3R6G - chains A and B of the 3 polymer chains in the assembly; structure by X-ray diffraction, 2.07 A resolution.

# Chain A
Name: Caspase-2 subunit p18
From: Homo sapiens
Notes: EC 3.4.22.55
Reference sequence: P42575 (CASP2_HUMAN); numbering as in UniProt (aligned over 175-333)
Chain sequence (160 residues; row label = number of the first residue in the row):
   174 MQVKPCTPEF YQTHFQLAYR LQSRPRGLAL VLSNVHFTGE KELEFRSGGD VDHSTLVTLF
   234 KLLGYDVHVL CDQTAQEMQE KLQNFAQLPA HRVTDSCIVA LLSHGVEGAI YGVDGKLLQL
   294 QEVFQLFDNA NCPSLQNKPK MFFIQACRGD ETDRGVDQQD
Disordered / not traced: 213-214, 333
Differences from the reference sequence: expression tag (174)
Swiss-Prot annotation at these positions:
  - active site: His277, Cys320
  - mutagenesis: Cys320 (C320S: Loss of function)
From the paper describing this entry:
  - binding site for Peptide Inhibitor (ACE)VDVAD-CHO: Arg219, His277, Gly278, Gln318, Cys320
  - conformationally variable residues (side-chain flip): Glu217
  - catalytic residues: Cys320

# Chain B
Name: Caspase-2 subunit p12
From: Homo sapiens
Notes: EC 3.4.22.55
Reference sequence: P42575 (CASP2_HUMAN); numbering as in UniProt (aligned over 349-452)
Chain sequence (112 residues; row label = number of the first residue in the row):
   349 GKEKLPKMRL PTRSDMICGY ACLKGTAAMR NTKRGSWYIE ALAQVFSERA CDMHVADMLV
   409 KVNALIKDRE GYAPGTEFHR CKEMSEYCST LCRHLYLFPG HPPTLEHHHH HH
Disordered / not traced: 349-354, 452-460
Differences from the reference sequence: expression tag (453-460)
Swiss-Prot annotation at these positions:
  - natural variant: Gln392 to Thr452 (deletion: In MRT80)
  - mutagenesis: Ala369 (A369T: Loss of function)
From the paper describing this entry:
  - binding site for Peptide Inhibitor (ACE)VDVAD-CHO: Ala376, Arg378, Asn379, Thr380, Trp385, Arg417, Glu418, Tyr420
  - specificity-determining residues: Arg378, Thr380, Tyr420
  - mutagenesis - T380A, Y420A: decreased catalytic activity on Ac-VDVAD-AFC
  - conformationally variable residues (loop rearrangement): Thr380, Tyr420
  - mutagenesis - T380A/Y420A: abolished catalytic activity on pentapeptide substrate

# Chain A / chain B interface
Residue-residue contacts (131):
  Gln175(A) - Ser395(B)
  Val176(A) - Ser395(B)
  Val176(A) - Pro447(B)  hydrophobic
  Lys177(A) - Ser395(B)
  Lys177(A) - Cys399(B)
  Lys177(A) - Pro447(B)
  Pro178(A) - Cys399(B)
  Pro178(A) - Pro447(B)
  Cys179(A) - Cys399(B)
  Cys179(A) - Phe446(B)  hydrophobic
  Cys179(A) - Pro447(B)  hydrogen bond (backbone-backbone)
  Cys179(A) - His449(B)
  Pro181(A) - His449(B)
  Phe183(A) - Cys399(B)
  Phe183(A) - Asp400(B)
  Phe183(A) - Tyr444(B)  hydrophobic
  Tyr184(A) - Phe446(B)  hydrophobic
  Tyr184(A) - His449(B)
  His187(A) - Tyr444(B)
  Phe188(A) - Phe446(B)  hydrophobic
  Gln189(A) - Arg441(B)  hydrogen bond (backbone-side chain)
  Leu190(A) - Arg441(B)
  Leu190(A) - His442(B)
  Ala191(A) - Arg441(B)  hydrogen bond (backbone-side chain)
  Ala191(A) - His442(B)
  Ala191(A) - Tyr444(B)  hydrophobic
  Tyr192(A) - Asp363(B)  hydrogen bond
  Tyr192(A) - Leu439(B)
  Tyr192(A) - Cys440(B)  hydrogen bond (side chain-backbone)
  Tyr192(A) - Arg441(B)
  Tyr192(A) - His442(B)  hydrogen bond (backbone-backbone)
  Leu194(A) - Leu443(B)  hydrophobic
  Leu194(A) - Tyr444(B)
  Leu194(A) - Leu445(B)  hydrophobic
  Leu194(A) - Phe446(B)
  Gln195(A) - Phe446(B)
  Gln195(A) - His449(B)  hydrogen bond
  Gln195(A) - Pro450(B)
  Arg199(A) - Leu445(B)
  Arg199(A) - Phe446(B)  hydrogen bond (side chain-backbone)
  Arg199(A) - His449(B)  hydrogen bond (side chain-backbone)
  Arg219(A) - Arg378(B)
  Arg219(A) - Ser384(B)
  Ser220(A) - Arg378(B)  hydrogen bond (backbone-side chain)
  Ser220(A) - Asn379(B)
  Ser220(A) - Thr380(B)  hydrogen bond (side chain-backbone)
  Gly221(A) - Thr380(B)
  Gly221(A) - Gly383(B)
  Val224(A) - Lys381(B)
  Val224(A) - Arg382(B)
  Asp225(A) - Gly383(B)
  Asp225(A) - Ser384(B)  hydrogen bond
  Asp225(A) - Ile387(B)
  Thr228(A) - Ala391(B)
  Leu229(A) - Ile387(B)  hydrophobic
  Leu232(A) - Ser395(B)
  Leu236(A) - Ala398(B)  hydrophobic
  Leu236(A) - Leu445(B)  hydrophobic
  Tyr238(A) - Leu445(B)
  Leu275(A) - Ile387(B)  hydrophobic
  Glu280(A) - Lys372(B)
  Leu293(A) - Tyr368(B)  hydrophobic
  Phe297(A) - Met364(B)
  Phe297(A) - Cys366(B)  hydrophobic
  Phe297(A) - Tyr368(B)
  Phe300(A) - Met364(B)
  Asp301(A) - Thr360(B)
  Asp301(A) - Arg361(B)
  Asp301(A) - Met364(B)
  Asn302(A) - Leu358(B)
  Asn302(A) - Pro359(B)  hydrogen bond (side chain-backbone)
  Asn302(A) - Thr360(B)  hydrogen bond (backbone-backbone)
  Asn302(A) - Arg361(B)
  Asn302(A) - Ser362(B)  hydrogen bond
  Ala303(A) - Thr360(B)
  Gln309(A) - Leu358(B)
  Asn310(A) - Leu358(B)
  Asn310(A) - Asp363(B)
  Lys311(A) - Asp363(B)
  Pro312(A) - Asp363(B)
  Pro312(A) - Leu443(B)  hydrophobic
  Lys313(A) - Ser362(B)
  Lys313(A) - Asp363(B)  hydrogen bond (backbone-backbone)
  Lys313(A) - Met364(B)
  Lys313(A) - Ile365(B)  hydrogen bond (backbone-backbone)
  Met314(A) - Ile365(B)
  Met314(A) - Leu443(B)  hydrophobic
  Met314(A) - Leu445(B)  hydrophobic
  Phe315(A) - Met364(B)  hydrophobic
  Phe315(A) - Ile365(B)  hydrogen bond (backbone-backbone)
  Phe315(A) - Cys366(B)
  Phe315(A) - Gly367(B)  hydrogen bond (backbone-backbone)
  Phe316(A) - Gly367(B)
  Phe316(A) - Tyr386(B)
  Phe316(A) - Leu390(B)  hydrophobic
  Phe316(A) - Phe394(B)  hydrophobic
  Ile317(A) - Cys366(B)  hydrophobic
  Ile317(A) - Gly367(B)  hydrogen bond (backbone-backbone)
  Ile317(A) - Tyr368(B)
  Ile317(A) - Ala369(B)  hydrogen bond (backbone-backbone)
  Gln318(A) - Ala369(B)
  Gln318(A) - Ala376(B)
  Gln318(A) - Ser384(B)  hydrogen bond
  Gln318(A) - Tyr386(B)
  Gln318(A) - Ile387(B)
  Ala319(A) - Cys370(B)
  Ala319(A) - Ala376(B)
  Cys320(A) - Cys370(B)  hydrophobic
  Cys320(A) - Thr374(B)
  Cys320(A) - Ala375(B)  hydrophobic
  Cys320(A) - Ala376(B)  hydrogen bond (side chain-backbone)
  Arg321(A) - Tyr368(B)
  Arg321(A) - Cys370(B)  hydrogen bond (side chain-backbone)
  Arg321(A) - Leu371(B)
  Arg321(A) - Lys372(B)
  Arg321(A) - Gly373(B)  hydrogen bond (backbone-backbone)
  Arg321(A) - Thr374(B)  hydrogen bond (backbone-backbone)
  Arg321(A) - Glu434(B)  salt bridge
  Gly322(A) - Gly373(B)
  Gly322(A) - Thr374(B)  hydrogen bond (backbone-backbone)
  Gly322(A) - Ala375(B)
  Asp323(A) - Gly373(B)
  Glu324(A) - Gly373(B)
  Glu324(A) - Thr374(B)
  Glu324(A) - Ala375(B)  hydrogen bond (backbone-backbone)
  Thr325(A) - Glu425(B)  hydrogen bond
  Thr325(A) - Phe426(B)
  Thr325(A) - Cys429(B)
  Asp326(A) - Cys429(B)
  Asp326(A) - Lys430(B)  hydrogen bond (backbone-backbone)
  Gly328(A) - Lys430(B)
Interface residues without a listed pair, chain A (60 interface residues in all): Thr180, Phe218, Gly222, His277, Gln294, Arg327
Interface residues without a listed pair, chain B (57 interface residues in all): Met377, Met401, Val403, Leu407, Arg428, Gly448

# Summary
60 residues of chain A face 57 of chain B across their interface; the contacts include 30 hydrogen bonds and 1
salt bridge. Polar pairs include Arg321(A)-Glu434(B), Gln189(A)-Arg441(B) and Ala191(A)-Arg441(B). The paper
reports the catalytic residue Cys320(A); T380A and Y420A of chain B reduce catalytic activity on Ac-VDVAD-AFC.
Here chain A is Caspase-2 subunit p18 and chain B is Caspase-2 subunit p12, both from Homo sapiens. Entry 3R6G
(Crystal structure of active caspase-2 bound with Ac-VDVAD-CHO) was determined by X-ray diffraction (same
publication as 3R5J, 3R6L, 3R7B, 3R7N and 3R7S).
